PDB entry 6JB1 | electron microscopy, 3.30 A resolution | chains A and B of the 8 polymer chains in the assembly

== Chain A ==
Molecule: ATP-sensitive inward rectifier potassium channel 11
Organism: Mus musculus
UniProtKB: Q61743 (KCJ11_MOUSE); residues 1-390 here = UniProt positions 1-390
Sequence (390 residues; numbered 1 to 390; the number before each row is that of its first residue):
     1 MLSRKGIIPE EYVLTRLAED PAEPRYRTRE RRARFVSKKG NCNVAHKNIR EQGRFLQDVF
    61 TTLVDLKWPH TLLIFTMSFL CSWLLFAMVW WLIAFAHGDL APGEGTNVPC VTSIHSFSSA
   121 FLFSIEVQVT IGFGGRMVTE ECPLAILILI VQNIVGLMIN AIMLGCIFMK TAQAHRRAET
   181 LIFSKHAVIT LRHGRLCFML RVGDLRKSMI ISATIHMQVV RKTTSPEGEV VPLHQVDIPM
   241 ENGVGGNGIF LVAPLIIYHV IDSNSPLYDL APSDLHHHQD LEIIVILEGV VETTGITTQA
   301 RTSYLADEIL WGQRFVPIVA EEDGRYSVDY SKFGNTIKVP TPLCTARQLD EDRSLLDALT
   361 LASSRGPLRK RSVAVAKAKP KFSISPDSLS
Not modelled in the structure: 1-31, 359-390
Curated features (UniProtKB/Swiss-Prot):
  - motif: Thr-130 to Gly-135 (Selectivity filter)
  - binding site (ATP): Asn-48, Arg-50, Tyr-330
  - binding site (K(+)): Thr-130, Phe-133
  - binding site (a 1,2-diacyl-sn-glycero-3-phospho-(1D-myo-inositol-4,5-bisphosphate)): Arg-176
  - site: Asn-160 (Role in the control of polyamine-mediated channel gating and in the blocking by intracellular magnesium)
  - modified residue: Thr-341 (Phosphothreonine), Ser-385 (Phosphoserine)
Disulfide bonds: Cys-110/Cys-142
Residues lining bound ligands:
  - ATP-gamma-S (AGS; phosphothiophosphoric acid-adenylate ester), molecule 1: Lys-39, Ile-182, Phe-183, Ser-184, Lys-185, Leu-205, Tyr-330, Ser-331, Phe-333, Gly-334
  - ATP-gamma-S (AGS), molecule 2: Asn-48, Ile-49, Arg-50, Arg-54

== Chain B ==
Molecule: ATP-binding cassette sub-family C member 8 isoform X2
Organism: Mesocricetus auratus
UniProtKB: A0A1U7R319 (A0A1U7R319_MESAU); numbering as in UniProt (aligned over 1-1582)
Sequence (1582 residues; each row starts with the number of its first residue):
     1 MPLAFCGTEN HSAAYRVDQG VLNNGCFVDA LNVVPHVFLL FITFPILFIG WGSQSSKVHI
    61 HHSTWLHFPG HNLRWILTFI LLFVLVCEIA EGILSDGVTE SRHLHLYMPA GMAFMAAITS
   121 VVYYHNIETS NFPKLLIALL IYWTLAFITK TIKFVKFYDH AIGFSQLRFC LTGLLVILYG
   181 MLLLVEVNVI RVRRYIFFKT PREVKPPEDL QDLGVRFLQP FVNLLSKGTY WWMNAFIKTA
   241 HKKPIDLRAI GKLPIAMRAL TNYQRLCVAF DAQARKDTQS PQGARAIWRA LCHAFGRRLI
   301 LSSTFRILAD LLGFAGPLCI FGIVDHLGKE NHVFQPKTQF LGVYFVSSQE FLGNAYVLAV
   361 LLFLALLLQR TFLQASYYVA IETGINLRGA IQTKIYNKIM HLSTSNLSMG EMTAGQICNL
   421 VAIDTNQLMW FFFLCPNLWA MPVQIIVGVI LLYYILGVSA LIGAAVIILL APVQYFVATK
   481 LSQAQRSTLE HSNERLKQTN EMLRGMKLLK LYAWESIFCS RVEVTRRKEM TSLRAFAVYT
   541 SISIFMNTAI PIAAVLITFV GHVSFFKESD LSPSVAFASL SLFHILVTPL FLLSSVVRST
   601 VKALVSVQKL SEFLSSAEIR EEQCAPREPA PQGQAGKYQA VPLKVVNRKR PAREEVRDLL
   661 GPLQRLAPSM DGDADNFCVQ IIGGFFTWTP DGIPTLSNIT IRIPRGQLTM IVGQVGCGKS
   721 SLLLATLGEM QKVSGAVFWN SNLPDSEGED PSSPERETAA GSDIRSRGPV AYASQKPWLL
   781 NATVEENITF ESPFNKQRYK MVIEACSLQP DIDILPHGDQ TQIGERGINL SGGQRQRISV
   841 ARALYQQTNV VFLDDPFSAL DVHLSDHLMQ AGILELLRDD KRTVVLVTHK LQYLPHADWI
   901 IAMKDGTIQR EGTLKDFQRS ECQLFEHWKT LMNRQDQELE KETVMERKAS EPSQGLPRAM
   961 SSRDGLLLDE EEEEEEAAES EEDDNLSSVL HQRAKIPWRA CTKYLSSAGI LLLSLLVFSQ
  1021 LLKHMVLVAI DYWLAKWTDS ALVLSPAARN CSLSQECDLD QSVYAMVFTL LCSLGIVLCL
  1081 VTSVTVEWTG LKVAKRLHRS LLNRIILAPM RFFETTPLGS ILNRFSSDCN TIDQHIPSTL
  1141 ECLSRSTLLC VSALTVISYV TPVFLVALLP LAVVCYFIQK YFRVASRDLQ QLDDTTQLPL
  1201 LSHFAETVEG LTTIRAFRYE ARFQQKLLEY TDSNNIASLF LTAANRWLEV RMEYIGACVV
  1261 LIAAATSISN SLHRELSAGL VGLGLTYALM VSNYLNWMVR NLADMEIQLG AVKRIHALLK
  1321 TEAESYEGLL APSLIPKNWP DQGKIQIQNL SVRYDSSLKP VLKHVNALIS PGQKIGICGR
  1381 TGSGKSSFSL AFFRMVDMFE GRIIIDGIDI AKLPLHTLRS RLSIILQDPV LFSGTIRFNL
  1441 DPEKKCSDST LWEALEIAQL KLVVKALPGG LDAIITEGGE NFSQGQRQLF CLARAFVRKT
  1501 SIFIMDEATA SIDMATENIL QKVVMTAFAD RTVVTIAHRV HTILSADLVM VLKRGAILEF
  1561 DKPETLLSQK DSVFASFVRA DK
Not modelled in the structure: 1, 53-60, 277-282, 332-334, 407-412, 617-677, 740-767, 922-996, 1040-1059, 1327-1331, 1580-1582
Disulfide bonds: Cys-6/Cys-26
Residues lining bound ligands:
  - ATP-gamma-S (AGS; phosphothiophosphoric acid-adenylate ester): Thr-404, Ser-405, Trp-688, Gln-714, Val-715, Gly-716, Cys-717, Gly-718, Lys-719, Ser-720, Ser-721, Gln-775
  - Digitonin (AJP): Asn-426, Trp-430, Asn-547, Thr-548, Pro-551, His-584, Val-587, Thr-588, Phe-591, Leu-592, Arg-598, Ser-599, Lys-602, Leu-1027, Arg-1145, Leu-1149, Met-1290, Tyr-1294, Trp-1297, Arg-1300, Asp-1304
  - Repaglinide (BJX): Arg-306, Tyr-377, Ile-381, Trp-430, Phe-433, Leu-434, Asn-437, Met-441, Leu-592, Ser-595, Val-596, Asn-1245, Arg-1246, Glu-1249, Arg-1300
  - phosphatidylethanolamine (PTY), molecule 1: Trp-65, His-125, Thr-129, Val-222, Asn-223, Leu-225, Ser-226, Thr-229, Trp-231, Tyr-1254
  - phosphatidylethanolamine (PTY), molecule 2: Asn-72, Ile-76, Phe-79, Ile-80, Leu-224, Leu-301, Phe-305, Leu-308, Leu-368, Phe-372
  - phosphatidylethanolamine (PTY), molecule 3: Trp-75, Ile-118, Val-121, Val-122, His-125, Asn-126, Leu-225
  - phosphatidylethanolamine (PTY), molecule 4: Phe-79, Leu-224, Leu-225, Lys-227, Gly-228, Arg-298, Leu-301, Phe-305, Leu-367, Leu-368, Thr-371, Phe-372, Ala-375, Val-379, Tyr-1254

== Chain A / chain B interface ==
Residue-residue contacts (56; chain A residue first):
  His-46(A) / His-61(B)
  His-46(A) / His-62(B)  hydrogen bond (backbone-backbone)
  Lys-47(A) / His-62(B)
  Lys-47(A) / Leu-213(B)
  Asn-48(A) / His-62(B)  hydrogen bond (backbone-backbone)
  Asn-48(A) / Thr-64(B)
  Asn-48(A) / Gln-211(B)
  Asn-48(A) / Leu-213(B)
  Ile-49(A) / His-62(B)  hydrogen bond (backbone-backbone)
  Ile-49(A) / Ser-63(B)
  Arg-50(A) / Lys-205(B)
  Arg-50(A) / Gln-211(B)
  Glu-51(A) / Ser-130(B)
  Glu-51(A) / Asn-131(B)
  Gln-52(A) / Asn-131(B)
  Gln-52(A) / Glu-203(B)  hydrogen bond
  Gly-53(A) / Ser-130(B)  hydrogen bond (backbone-backbone)
  Gly-53(A) / Asn-131(B)
  Gly-53(A) / Phe-132(B)
  Leu-56(A) / Phe-132(B)  hydrophobic
  Leu-56(A) / Leu-135(B)  hydrophobic
  Gln-57(A) / Phe-132(B)
  Val-59(A) / Ile-49(B)  hydrophobic
  Thr-62(A) / Ile-49(B)
  Leu-63(A) / Ile-49(B)  hydrophobic
  Leu-66(A) / Gly-52(B)
  His-70(A) / Trp-51(B)
  His-70(A) / Gly-52(B)
  Leu-73(A) / Phe-48(B)  hydrophobic
  Ile-74(A) / Phe-48(B)  hydrophobic
  Ile-74(A) / Ile-49(B)  hydrophobic
  Met-77(A) / Phe-44(B)  hydrophobic
  Met-77(A) / Phe-48(B)  hydrophobic
  Cys-81(A) / Phe-41(B)
  Leu-84(A) / Phe-41(B)  hydrophobic
  Leu-85(A) / Phe-41(B)
  Met-88(A) / Val-33(B)
  Met-88(A) / Val-34(B)  hydrophobic
  Met-88(A) / Val-37(B)  hydrophobic
  Trp-91(A) / Phe-5(B)  hydrophobic
  Leu-92(A) / Phe-27(B)
  Leu-92(A) / Leu-31(B)  hydrophobic
  Leu-92(A) / Val-34(B)  hydrophobic
  Phe-95(A) / Cys-6(B)  hydrophobic
  Phe-95(A) / Tyr-15(B)  hydrophobic
  Phe-95(A) / Val-17(B)  hydrophobic
  Phe-95(A) / Asn-24(B)
  Phe-95(A) / Cys-26(B)  hydrophobic
  Phe-95(A) / Phe-27(B)  hydrophobic
  Ala-96(A) / Val-17(B)
  Ala-96(A) / Val-21(B)
  Ala-96(A) / Phe-27(B)  hydrophobic
  Gly-98(A) / Val-17(B)
  Leu-100(A) / Tyr-15(B)  hydrophobic
  Pro-102(A) / His-11(B)
  Pro-102(A) / Arg-16(B)  hydrogen bond (backbone-side chain)
Interface residues without a listed pair, chain A (32 interface residues in all): Ser-78, His-97, Ala-101
Interface residues without a listed pair, chain B (36 interface residues in all): Ser-12, Ala-14, Ala-30, Pro-45

== In short ==
Chain A and chain B form an interface of 32 and 36 residues respectively, with 6 hydrogen bonds. Polar
contacts include Gln-52(A)/Glu-203(B), Pro-102(A)/Arg-16(B) and His-46(A)/His-62(B). Bound to chain A:
ATP-gamma-S. Ligands of chain B: Digitonin, ATP-gamma-S, Repaglinide and 4 copies of phosphatidylethanolamine.
Chain A is ATP-sensitive inward rectifier potassium channel 11 (Mus musculus) and chain B is ATP-binding
cassette sub-family C member 8 isoform X2 (Mesocricetus auratus); the structure, Structure of pancreatic
ATP-sensitive potassium channel bound with repaglinide and ATPgammaS at 3.3A resolution, was determined by
electron microscopy together with 6JB3 from the same study.
